8EN5 - chains B and F of the 4 polymer chains in the assembly; structure by X-ray diffraction, 1.60 A resolution.

# Chain B
Protein: GII.4 P domain
Reference sequence: K4LM89 (K4LM89_9CALI); the construct lacks a stretch of the UniProt sequence, so the offset changes along the chain: 224-398 = UniProt 224-398; 399-539 = UniProt 400-540
Sequence (317 residues; numbered 224 to 539 plus 1 insertion-coded residue; the number before each row is that of its first residue):
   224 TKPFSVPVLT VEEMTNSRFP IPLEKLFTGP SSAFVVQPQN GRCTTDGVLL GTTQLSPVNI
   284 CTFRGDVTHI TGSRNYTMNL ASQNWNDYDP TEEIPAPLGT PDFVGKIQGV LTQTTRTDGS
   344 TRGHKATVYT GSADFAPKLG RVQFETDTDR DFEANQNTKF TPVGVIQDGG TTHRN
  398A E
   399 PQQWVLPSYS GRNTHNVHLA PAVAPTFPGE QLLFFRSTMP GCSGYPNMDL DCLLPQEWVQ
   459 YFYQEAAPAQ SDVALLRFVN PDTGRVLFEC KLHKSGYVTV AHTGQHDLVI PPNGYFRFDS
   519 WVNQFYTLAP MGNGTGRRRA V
Not modelled in the structure: 531-539

# Chain F
Protein: Nanobody 56
Source organism: Vicugna pacos
Notes: antibody fragment or engineered binder
Sequence (131 residues; each row starts with the number of its first residue):
     1 QVQLQESGGG LVQPGDSLRL SCATSGFILG RPVITWFRQA PGKEREGVLC ISGSDEITYF
    61 IDSVKGRFTI SRDNAKNTVY LQINSLKPED TANYYCAART FTAGCYSRSI AYPYWGQGTQ
   121 VTVSSHHHHH H
Not modelled in the structure: 126-131
Disulfide bonds: Cys22-Cys96, Cys50-Cys105

# Interface between chain B and chain F
Residue-residue contacts - 40 pairs, chain B then chain F:
  Glu235(B) with Phe101(F)
  Glu247(B) with Phe101(F)
  Lys248(B) with Thr100(F); Tyr114(F), hydrogen bond
  Phe250(B) with Gln1(F)
  Leu485(B) with Leu29(F), hydrophobic
  Phe486(B) with Leu29(F), hydrophobic
  His500(B) with Ile28(F)
  Gln503(B) with Gln1(F)
  His504(B) with Gln1(F); Gly26(F); Phe27(F); Ile28(F)
  Asp505(B) with Gln1(F), hydrogen bond (side chain-backbone); Val2(F), hydrogen bond (side chain-backbone); Gly26(F), hydrogen bond (backbone-backbone); Phe27(F); Ile28(F), hydrogen bond (backbone-backbone); Thr100(F); Tyr114(F), hydrogen bond
  Leu506(B) with Ile28(F); Leu29(F), hydrophobic; Thr100(F)
  Val507(B) with Phe27(F), hydrophobic; Ile28(F), hydrogen bond (backbone-backbone); Leu29(F); Gly30(F), hydrogen bond (backbone-backbone); Arg31(F); Pro32(F), hydrophobic; Thr100(F); Phe101(F); Thr102(F)
  Ile508(B) with Thr100(F), hydrogen bond (backbone-backbone); Phe101(F); Thr102(F), hydrogen bond (backbone-backbone)
  Pro509(B) with Thr102(F)
  Pro510(B) with Phe101(F), hydrophobic; Ala103(F)
  Met529(B) with Ile28(F), hydrophobic
  Gly530(B) with Ile28(F)
Other interface residues (no listed pair), chain B (18 interface residues in all): Thr251

# Overview
18 residues of chain B and 14 residues of chain F are in contact, with 10 hydrogen bonds. Polar pairs include
Lys248(B)-Tyr114(F), Asp505(B)-Gln1(F) and Asp505(B)-Val2(F).
Here chain B is GII.4 P domain and chain F is Nanobody 56 (Vicugna pacos). Entry 8EN5 (Structure of GII.4
norovirus in complex with Nanobody 56) was determined by X-ray diffraction together with 8EMY, 8EMZ, 8EN0,
8EN1, 8EN2, 8EN3, 8EN4 and 8EN6 from the same study.
